6JWN - chains A and B; structure by X-ray diffraction, 1.61 A resolution.

# Chain A
Name: SPRY domain-containing SOCS box protein 2
Source organism: Homo sapiens
UniProt: Q99619 (SPSB2_HUMAN); numbering as in UniProt (aligned over 22-220)
Sequence (209 residues; row label = number of the first residue in the row):
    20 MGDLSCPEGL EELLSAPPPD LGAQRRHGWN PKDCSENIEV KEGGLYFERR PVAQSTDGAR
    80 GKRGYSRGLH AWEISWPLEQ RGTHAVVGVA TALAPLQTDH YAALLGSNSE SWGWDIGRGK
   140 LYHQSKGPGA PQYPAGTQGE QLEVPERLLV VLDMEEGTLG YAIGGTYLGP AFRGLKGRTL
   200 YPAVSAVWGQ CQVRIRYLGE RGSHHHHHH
Disordered / not traced: 20-27, 221-228
Differences from the reference sequence: expression tag (20-21, 221-228)

# Chain B
Name: Nitric oxide synthase, inducible
Notes: EC 1.14.13.39
UniProt: P35228 (NOS2_HUMAN); residues 1-9 here correspond to UniProt positions 21-29 (UniProt number = residue number + 20)
Sequence (9 residues; numbered 1 to 9; the number before each row is that of its first residue):
     1 RGDINNNVE
Differences from the reference sequence: conflict Arg-1 (Glu21 in P35228), Gly-2 (Lys22 in P35228)
Swiss-Prot annotation at these positions:
  - motif: Asp-3 to Asn-7 (DINNN-motif)

# Chain A / chain B interface
Pairs across the interface - 23 pairs, chain A then chain B:
  Arg-68(A) with Asn-7(B), hydrogen bond
  Pro-70(A) with Asn-6(B); Asn-7(B); Val-8(B), hydrogen bond (backbone-backbone)
  Val-71(A) with Asn-7(B), hydrogen bond (backbone-side chain)
  Ala-72(A) with Asp-3(B); Asn-7(B); Val-8(B)
  Gln-73(A) with Asp-3(B), hydrogen bond
  Gly-101(A) with Asn-5(B)
  Thr-102(A) with Asn-5(B), hydrogen bond (backbone-side chain)
  Tyr-120(A) with Asp-3(B), hydrogen bond; Ile-4(B); Asn-5(B); Asn-7(B), hydrogen bond
  Val-206(A) with Asn-5(B); Asn-7(B), hydrogen bond (backbone-side chain)
  Trp-207(A) with Asn-5(B); Asn-6(B)
  Gly-208(A) with Asn-5(B), hydrogen bond (backbone-backbone); Asn-6(B), hydrogen bond (backbone-side chain); Asn-7(B), hydrogen bond (backbone-side chain)
  Gln-209(A) with Asn-6(B)
Interface residues without a listed pair, chain A (13 interface residues in all): Arg-69

# Overview
13 residues of chain A face 6 of chain B across their interface, with 11 hydrogen bonds. Polar contacts
include Arg-68(A)/Asn-7(B), Val-71(A)/Asn-7(B) and Gln-73(A)/Asp-3(B).
Here chain A is SPRY domain-containing SOCS box protein 2 (Homo sapiens) and chain B is Nitric oxide synthase,
inducible. Entry 6JWN (Crystal structure of the SPRY domain of SPSB2 in complex with cR9, a cyclic peptide
inhibitor ...) was determined by X-ray diffraction.
